Entry 5I8E (X-ray diffraction, 2.65 A resolution); this record covers chains A and B.

== Chain A ==
Name: VRC34.01 Fab heavy chain
From: Homo sapiens
Notes: antibody fragment or engineered binder
Sequence (222 residues; numbered 1 to 213 plus 9 insertion-coded residues; the number before each row is that of its first residue; a row labelled like 82A-82C holds insertion residues (82A, then the next letters in order)):
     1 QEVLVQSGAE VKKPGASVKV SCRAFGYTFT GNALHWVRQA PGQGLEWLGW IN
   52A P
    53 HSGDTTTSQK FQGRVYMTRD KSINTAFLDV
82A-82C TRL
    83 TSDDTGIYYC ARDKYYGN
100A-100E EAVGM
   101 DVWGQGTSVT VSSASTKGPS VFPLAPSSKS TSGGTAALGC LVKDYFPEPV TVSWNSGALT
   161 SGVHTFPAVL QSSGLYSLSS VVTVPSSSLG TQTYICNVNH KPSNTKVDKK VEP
Disordered / not traced: 1, 130-133
Disulfide bonds: Cys22-Cys92, Cys140-Cys196
Ion coordination: Zn2+ site 1: Glu100A (shared with Glu32(B), His70(B) of chain B); Zn2+ site 2: His164 (shared with Asn137(B), Asn138(B) of chain B)

== Chain B ==
Name: VRC34.01 Fab light chain
From: Homo sapiens
Notes: antibody fragment or engineered binder
Sequence (210 residues; row label = number of the first residue in the row):
     2 IQLTQSPSFL SASVGDKVTI TCRASQGVRN ELAWYQQKPG KAPNLLIYYA STLQSGVPSR
    62 FSATGSGTHF TLTVSSLQPE DFATYFCQHM SSYPLTFGGG TKVEIKRTVA APSVFIFPPS
   122 DEQLKSGTAS VVCLLNNFYP REAKVQWKVD NALQSGNSQE SVTEQDSKDS TYSLSSTLTL
   182 SKADYEKHKV YACEVTHQGL SSPVTKSFNA
Disordered / not traced: 151-156, 211
Disulfide bonds: Cys23-Cys88, Cys134-Cys194
Ion coordination: Zn2+ site 1 near Ile2 (its only coordinating residue here); Zn2+ site 2: Glu32, His70 (shared with Glu100A(A) of chain A); Zn2+ site 3: Asn137, Asn138 (shared with His164(A) of chain A)

== How chain A and chain B interact ==
Pairs across the interface (65):
  His35(A) - Leu96(B)
  Val37(A) - Phe98(B)  hydrophobic
  Gln39(A) - Gln38(B)  hydrogen bond
  Leu45(A) - Pro44(B)  hydrophobic
  Leu45(A) - Phe87(B)  hydrophobic
  Leu45(A) - Phe98(B)
  Trp47(A) - Tyr94(B)  hydrophobic
  Trp47(A) - Pro95(B)  hydrophobic
  Trp47(A) - Leu96(B)
  Trp50(A) - Tyr94(B)  hydrogen bond
  Thr58(A) - Tyr94(B)  hydrogen bond
  Ser60(A) - Pro95(B)
  Tyr91(A) - Lys42(B)
  Tyr91(A) - Ala43(B)  hydrophobic
  Asp95(A) - Met91(B)
  Lys96(A) - Gln55(B)
  Tyr98(A) - Tyr50(B)  hydrogen bond (backbone-side chain)
  Glu100A(A) - Glu32(B)
  Glu100A(A) - Tyr50(B)
  Ala100B(A) - Glu32(B)
  Ala100B(A) - Met91(B)
  Ala100B(A) - Leu96(B)  hydrophobic
  Val100C(A) - Ala34(B)
  Val100C(A) - Tyr49(B)
  Val100C(A) - Tyr50(B)
  Val100C(A) - Met91(B)
  Gly100D(A) - Tyr36(B)
  Gly100D(A) - Leu46(B)
  Gly100D(A) - Met91(B)
  Met100E(A) - Tyr36(B)  hydrogen bond (backbone-side chain)
  Met100E(A) - Leu46(B)
  Met100E(A) - Gln89(B)
  Met100E(A) - Phe98(B)  hydrophobic
  Asp101(A) - Gln55(B)  hydrogen bond
  Trp103(A) - Ala43(B)  hydrophobic
  Trp103(A) - Pro44(B)  hydrogen bond (side chain-backbone)
  Phe122(A) - Gln124(B)
  Pro123(A) - Ser121(B)
  Ala125(A) - Phe118(B)
  Thr135(A) - Phe116(B)
  Ala136(A) - Phe116(B)  hydrophobic
  Ala137(A) - Phe116(B)
  Ala137(A) - Phe118(B)
  Ala137(A) - Leu135(B)  hydrophobic
  Leu141(A) - Val133(B)  hydrophobic
  Ser161(A) - Lys169(B)  hydrogen bond
  His164(A) - Asn137(B)
  His164(A) - Asn138(B)  hydrogen bond
  His164(A) - Asp167(B)
  His164(A) - Ser174(B)  hydrogen bond
  Phe166(A) - Leu135(B)  hydrophobic
  Phe166(A) - Ser162(B)
  Phe166(A) - Thr164(B)
  Phe166(A) - Ser174(B)
  Phe166(A) - Leu175(B)
  Phe166(A) - Ser176(B)
  Pro167(A) - Ser162(B)  hydrogen bond (backbone-side chain)
  Pro167(A) - Val163(B)
  Val169(A) - Gln160(B)
  Val169(A) - Ser162(B)
  Leu170(A) - Gln160(B)  hydrogen bond (backbone-side chain)
  Gln171(A) - Gln160(B)
  Ser179(A) - Ser176(B)  hydrogen bond
  Val181(A) - Leu135(B)  hydrophobic
  Thr183(A) - Asn137(B)
Interface residues without a listed pair, chain A (41 interface residues in all): Gly44, Gly104, Leu124, Lys143, Thr165
Interface residues without a listed pair, chain B (40 interface residues in all): Glu123, Ser131, Glu161, Glu165, Thr178

== In short ==
41 residues of chain A face 40 of chain B across their interface, with 13 hydrogen bonds. Polar contacts
include Gln39(A)-Gln38(B), Trp50(A)-Tyr94(B) and Thr58(A)-Tyr94(B). Glu100A(A), Glu32(B) and His70(B) form the
Zn2+ site 2. His164(A), Asn137(B) and Asn138(B) form the Zn2+ site 3.
Here chain A is VRC34.01 Fab heavy chain and chain B is VRC34.01 Fab light chain, both from Homo sapiens.
Entry 5I8E (Crystal Structure of Broadly Neutralizing HIV-1 Fusion Peptide-Targeting Antibody VRC34.01 Fab)
was determined by X-ray diffraction, deposited together with 5I8C and 5I8H.
